PDB entry 4KI5 | X-ray diffraction, 2.47 A resolution | chains E and F of the 5 polymer chains in the assembly

Chain E:
Molecule: Murine monoclonal G99 fab heavy chain
Source organism: Mus musculus
Notes: antibody fragment or engineered binder
Sequence (224 residues; numbered 1 to 224; the number before each row is that of its first residue):
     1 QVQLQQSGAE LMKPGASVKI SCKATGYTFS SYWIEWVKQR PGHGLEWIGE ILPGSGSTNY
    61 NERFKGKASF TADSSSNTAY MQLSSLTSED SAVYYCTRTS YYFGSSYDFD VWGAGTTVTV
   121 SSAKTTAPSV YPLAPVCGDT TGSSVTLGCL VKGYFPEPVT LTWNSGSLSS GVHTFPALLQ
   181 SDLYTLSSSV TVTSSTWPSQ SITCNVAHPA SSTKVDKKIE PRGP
Disulfides: Cys22-Cys96, Cys149-Cys204

Chain F:
Molecule: Murine monoclonal G99 fab light chain
Source organism: Mus musculus
Notes: antibody fragment or engineered binder
Sequence (214 residues; row label = number of the first residue in the row):
     1 DIQMTQSPSS LSASLGERVS LTCRASQEIS GYLSWLQQKP DGTIKRLIYA ASTLDSSVPK
    61 RFSGSRSGSD YSLTISSLDS EDFAVYYCLQ YASYPYTFGG GTKVEIKRAD AAPTVSIFPP
   121 SSEQLTSGGA SVVCFLNNFY PKDINVKWKI DGSERQNGVL NSWTDQDSKD STYSMSSTLT
   181 LTKDEYERHN SYTCEATHKT STSPIVKSFN RNEC
Unresolved in the structure: 77, 199-202
Disulfides: Cys23-Cys88, Cys134-Cys194

Interface between chain E and chain F:
Contacting residue pairs (79):
  Glu35(E) with Tyr96(F)
  Gln39(E) with Gln38(F), hydrogen bond; Tyr87(F), hydrogen bond
  His43(E) with Tyr87(F)
  Gly44(E) with Tyr87(F)
  Leu45(E) with Tyr87(F), hydrophobic; Phe98(F)
  Trp47(E) with Tyr94(F), hydrophobic; Pro95(F), hydrophobic; Tyr96(F); Phe98(F)
  Glu50(E) with Tyr94(F), hydrogen bond
  Asn59(E) with Tyr94(F)
  Asn61(E) with Pro95(F)
  Tyr95(E) with Gln38(F), hydrogen bond; Gly42(F), hydrogen bond (side chain-backbone); Ile44(F)
  Phe103(E) with Tyr32(F), hydrophobic
  Ser105(E) with Tyr49(F)
  Ser106(E) with Arg46(F), hydrogen bond (backbone-side chain); Tyr49(F)
  Asp108(E) with Arg46(F), hydrogen bond (backbone-side chain); Tyr91(F)
  Phe109(E) with Arg46(F); Leu89(F), hydrophobic; Tyr91(F), hydrophobic; Tyr96(F), hydrophobic
  Asp110(E) with Arg46(F)
  Trp112(E) with Leu36(F), hydrophobic; Ile44(F), hydrophobic
  Tyr131(E) with Ser121(F); Glu123(F); Gln124(F)
  Pro132(E) with Ser121(F); Glu123(F)
  Leu133(E) with Phe118(F); Val133(F), hydrophobic; Phe135(F), hydrophobic
  Ala134(E) with Phe118(F); Pro119(F)
  Pro135(E) with Phe118(F)
  Val136(E) with Phe209(F), hydrophobic
  Cys137(E) with Cys214(F), disulfide
  Asp139(E) with Cys214(F)
  Thr141(E) with Lys207(F)
  Thr146(E) with Ser116(F); Phe118(F)
  Leu150(E) with Ser131(F)
  Lys152(E) with Gln124(F); Ser131(F)
  His173(E) with Asn137(F); Asn138(F), hydrogen bond; Asp167(F); Ser174(F), hydrogen bond
  Thr174(E) with Thr164(F)
  Phe175(E) with Phe135(F), hydrophobic; Asn137(F); Ser162(F); Thr164(F); Ser174(F); Met175(F); Ser176(F)
  Pro176(E) with Ser162(F), hydrogen bond (backbone-side chain); Trp163(F)
  Leu178(E) with Leu160(F), hydrophobic; Asn161(F)
  Gln180(E) with Leu160(F)
  Ser187(E) with Phe135(F); Ser176(F), hydrogen bond
  Ser188(E) with Phe135(F)
  Ser189(E) with Phe135(F); Asn137(F), hydrogen bond
  Lys217(E) with Glu123(F), salt bridge
  Arg222(E) with Ser122(F); Glu123(F), salt bridge
  Pro224(E) with Asn210(F); Arg211(F); Asn212(F); Glu213(F)
Interface residues without a listed pair, chain E (46 interface residues in all): Val37, Glu46, Tyr107, Leu147, Gly148
Interface residues without a listed pair, chain F (43 interface residues in all): Thr180
Cross-chain cystine bridges: Cys137(E)-Cys214(F)

In short:
Chain E and chain F form an interface of 46 and 43 residues respectively, with 1 disulfide bond, 12 hydrogen
bonds and 2 salt bridges. Polar contacts include Lys217(E)-Glu123(F), Arg222(E)-Glu123(F) and
Gln39(E)-Gln38(F).
Here chain E is Murine monoclonal G99 fab heavy chain and chain F is Murine monoclonal G99 fab light chain,
both from Mus musculus. Entry 4KI5 (Cystal structure of human factor VIII C2 domain in a ternary complex with
murine inhbitory antibodies ...) was determined by X-ray diffraction.
